6KHF - chain A; structure by X-ray diffraction, 2.60 A resolution.

# Chain A
Name: Dual specificity protein kinase CLK3
Source organism: Homo sapiens
Notes: EC 2.7.12.1
Reference sequence: P49761 (CLK3_HUMAN), isoform P49761-1; residues 1-490 here = UniProt positions 1-490
Chain sequence (490 residues; each row starts with the number of its first residue):
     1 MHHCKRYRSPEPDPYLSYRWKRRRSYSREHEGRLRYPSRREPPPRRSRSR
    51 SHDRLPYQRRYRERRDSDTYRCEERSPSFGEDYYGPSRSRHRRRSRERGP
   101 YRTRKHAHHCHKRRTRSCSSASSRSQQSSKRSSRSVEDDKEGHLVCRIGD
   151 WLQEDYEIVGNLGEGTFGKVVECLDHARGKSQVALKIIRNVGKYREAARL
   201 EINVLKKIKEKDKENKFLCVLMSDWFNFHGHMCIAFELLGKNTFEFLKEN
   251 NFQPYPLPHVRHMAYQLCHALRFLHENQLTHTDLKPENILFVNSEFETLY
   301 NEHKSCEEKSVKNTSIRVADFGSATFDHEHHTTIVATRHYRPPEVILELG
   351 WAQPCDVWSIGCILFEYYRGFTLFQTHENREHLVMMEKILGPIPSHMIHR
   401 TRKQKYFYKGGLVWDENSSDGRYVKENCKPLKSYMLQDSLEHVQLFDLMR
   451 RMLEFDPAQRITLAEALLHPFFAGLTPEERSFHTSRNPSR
Not modelled in the structure: 1-141, 297-309, 482-490
Sequence notes: conflict Asp155 (Arg in P49761)
Small-molecule neighbours: CX-4945 (3NG; 5-[(3-chlorophenyl)amino]benzo[c][2,6]naphthyridine-8-carboxylic acid): Leu162, Gly163, Glu164, Gly165, Phe167, Val170, Ala184, Lys186, Glu201, Val220, Phe236, Glu237, Leu238, Leu239, Gly240, Leu290, Ala319, Asp320, Phe321
Swiss-Prot annotation at these positions:
  - active site: Asp283 (Proton acceptor)
  - binding site (ATP): Leu162 to Val170, Lys186
  - modified residue: Tyr7 (Phosphotyrosine), Ser9 (Phosphoserine), Ser49 (Phosphoserine), Ser51 (Phosphoserine), Ser67 (Phosphoserine), Ser76 (Phosphoserine), Ser78 (Phosphoserine), Ser135 (Phosphoserine)
Reported in the primary citation:
  - binding site for CX-4945: Ala319
  - specificity-determining residues: Lys248, Ala319

# In short
Chain A binds CX-4945. Curated annotation (UniProt) lists active-site residue Asp283 and 10 ATP-binding
residues. From the paper: a binding site for CX-4945 at Ala319; specificity determinants Lys248 and Ala319.
Chain A is Dual specificity protein kinase CLK3 (Homo sapiens); the structure, Crystal structure of CLK3 in
complex with CX-4945, was determined by X-ray diffraction, deposited together with 6KHD and 6KHE.
